Entry 6WOX (X-ray diffraction, 3.14 A resolution); this record covers chains F and H of the 9 polymer chains in the assembly.

Chain F:
Molecule: RNA polymerase sigma factor SigA
From: Thermus thermophilus
Reference sequence: Q72L95 (SIGA_THET2); residues 1-423 here = UniProt positions 1-423
Sequence (423 residues; numbered 1 to 423; the number before each row is that of its first residue):
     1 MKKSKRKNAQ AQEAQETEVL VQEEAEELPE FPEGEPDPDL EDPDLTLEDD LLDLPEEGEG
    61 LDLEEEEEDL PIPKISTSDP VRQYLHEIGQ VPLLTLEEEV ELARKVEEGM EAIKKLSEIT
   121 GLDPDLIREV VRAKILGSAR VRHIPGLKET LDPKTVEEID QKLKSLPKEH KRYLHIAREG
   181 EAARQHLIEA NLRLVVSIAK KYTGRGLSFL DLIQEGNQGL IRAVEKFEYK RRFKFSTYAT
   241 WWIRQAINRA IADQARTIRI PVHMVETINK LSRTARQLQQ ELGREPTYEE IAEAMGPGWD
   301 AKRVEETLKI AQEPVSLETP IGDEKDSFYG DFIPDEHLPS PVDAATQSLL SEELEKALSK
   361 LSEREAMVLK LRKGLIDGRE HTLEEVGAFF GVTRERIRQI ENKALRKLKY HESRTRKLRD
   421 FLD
Not modelled in the structure: 1-77
Sequence notes: conflict Thr46 (Ala in Q72L95)
Curated features (UniProtKB/Swiss-Prot):
  - DNA-binding region: Leu383 to Asn402 (H-T-H motif)
  - region: Ser78 to Ile113 (Sigma-70 factor domain-1)
  - motif: Asp211 to Gln214 (Interaction with polymerase core subunit RpoC)

Chain H:
Molecule: 27-nt DNA strand
Sequence (27 nucleotides; row label = number of the first residue in the row):
     1 TATAATGGGA GCTGTCACGG ATGCAGG
Not modelled in the structure: 26-27

Chain F / chain H interface:
Contacting residue pairs (41):
  Asp79(F) - DG8(H)  hydrogen bond to the base
  Val81(F) - DG8(H)  base contact
  Arg82(F) - DG8(H)  hydrogen bond to the base
  Arg82(F) - DG9(H)  base contact
  Leu85(F) - DG7(H)  base contact
  Leu85(F) - DG8(H)  base contact
  His86(F) - DG7(H)  base contact
  Gly89(F) - DG7(H)  base contact
  Glu99(F) - DT6(H)  base contact
  Ala190(F) - DT6(H)  base contact
  Asn191(F) - DT6(H)  hydrogen bond to the base
  Arg193(F) - DT6(H)  phosphate contact
  Arg193(F) - DG7(H)  hydrogen bond to the base
  Leu194(F) - DA5(H)  sugar contact
  Leu194(F) - DT6(H)  hydrogen bond to the base
  Val196(F) - DG7(H)  sugar contact
  Val196(F) - DG8(H)  sugar contact
  Ser197(F) - DG7(H)  hydrogen bond to the phosphate
  Ser197(F) - DG8(H)  phosphate contact
  Lys200(F) - DG8(H)  salt bridge to the phosphate
  Phe209(F) - DG8(H)  sugar contact
  Lys226(F) - DT1(H)  base contact
  Lys226(F) - DA2(H)  hydrogen bond to the base
  Phe227(F) - DA2(H)  base contact
  Glu228(F) - DA2(H)  hydrogen bond to the base
  Arg231(F) - DA2(H)  base contact
  Phe233(F) - DA2(H)  base contact
  Phe233(F) - DT3(H)  sugar contact
  Phe233(F) - DA4(H)  phosphate contact
  Lys234(F) - DA4(H)  hydrogen bond to the phosphate
  Lys234(F) - DA5(H)  salt bridge to the phosphate
  Ser236(F) - DA4(H)  sugar contact
  Ser236(F) - DA5(H)  hydrogen bond to the phosphate
  Thr237(F) - DA2(H)  phosphate contact
  Thr237(F) - DT3(H)  sugar contact
  Thr237(F) - DA4(H)  hydrogen bond to the phosphate
  Thr237(F) - DA5(H)  base contact
  Tyr238(F) - DT1(H)  base contact
  Tyr238(F) - DA2(H)  stacking on the base
  Thr240(F) - DA5(H)  base contact
  Trp241(F) - DT1(H)  sugar contact
Other interface residues (no listed pair), chain F (31 interface residues in all): Ile88, Leu93, Leu192, Trp242, Arg244

Overview:
The interface between chain F and chain H involves 31 residues on one side and 9 on the other; the contacts
include 11 hydrogen bonds, 2 salt bridges and 1 aromatic stacking contact. Among the polar pairs are
Asp79(F)-DG8(H), Arg82(F)-DG8(H) and Asn191(F)-DT6(H).
Here chain F is RNA polymerase sigma factor SigA (Thermus thermophilus) and chain H is a 27-nt DNA strand.
Entry 6WOX (Thermus thermophilus RNA polymerase initially transcribing complex with 2'dCTP) was determined by
X-ray diffraction, deposited together with 6WOY.
